PDB entry 4DDN | X-ray diffraction, 1.90 A resolution | chains A and B of the 4 polymer chains in the assembly

== Chain A (and B) ==
Molecule: Ipomoelin
Organism: Ipomoea batatas
Notes: chain B of this document is another copy of the same molecule, construct and numbering; everything in this record applies to it too
Reference sequence: P93193 (P93193_IPOBA); residues 1-154 here = UniProt positions 1-154
Sequence (160 residues; each row starts with the number of its first residue; numbers below 1 keep their minus sign (His-5 is residue -5)):
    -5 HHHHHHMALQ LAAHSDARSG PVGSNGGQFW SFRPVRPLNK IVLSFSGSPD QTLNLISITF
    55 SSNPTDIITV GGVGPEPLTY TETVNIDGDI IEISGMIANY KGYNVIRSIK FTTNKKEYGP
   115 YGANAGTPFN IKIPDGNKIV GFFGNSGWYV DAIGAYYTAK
Disordered / not traced: -5 to 0
Sequence notes: expression tag (-5 to 0)
Small-molecule neighbours: methyl alpha-D-galactopyranoside (AMG): Gly20, Gly21, Tyr97, Ser140, Gly141, Trp142, Tyr143, Asp145
From the paper describing this entry:
  - binding site for methyl alpha-D-galactopyranoside: Gly21, Tyr97, Gly141, Trp142, Tyr143, Asp145
  - specificity-determining residues: Gly21, Asp145
  - self-association interface (contacts with another copy of this molecule); pairs are residue here / residue on that copy: His8-Asn19 (hydrogen bond), Asn19-Leu5, Asn139-His8

== Interface between chain A and chain B ==
Contacting residue pairs (70):
  Ala2(A) with Thr121(B)
  Leu3(A) with Ser18(B); Asn98(B)
  Leu5(A) with Gly17(B); Ser18(B); Asn19(B), hydrogen bond (backbone-backbone)
  Ala6(A) with Asn19(B)
  Ala7(A) with Pro15(B), hydrophobic; Ser18(B); Asn19(B); Asn139(B); Ala146(B), hydrophobic
  His8(A) with Asn19(B), hydrogen bond; Gly20(B); Phe23(B); Asn139(B), hydrogen bond (backbone-side chain)
  Ser9(A) with Phe23(B)
  Asp10(A) with Phe23(B)
  Arg12(A) with Ser9(B), hydrogen bond
  Pro15(A) with Ala7(B), hydrophobic
  Ser18(A) with Leu3(B); Leu5(B); Ala7(B)
  Asn19(A) with Leu5(B), hydrogen bond (backbone-backbone); Ala6(B); Ala7(B); His8(B), hydrogen bond
  Gly20(A) with His8(B)
  Gln22(A) with Arg27(B), hydrogen bond
  Phe23(A) with His8(B); Ser9(B); Asp10(B); Arg27(B), hydrogen bond (backbone-side chain); Tyr150(B), hydrophobic
  Trp24(A) with Arg27(B); Val29(B), hydrophobic
  Ser25(A) with Ser25(B), hydrogen bond; Phe26(B); Arg27(B), hydrogen bond (backbone-backbone); Tyr150(B)
  Phe26(A) with Ser25(B)
  Arg27(A) with Gln22(B); Phe23(B), hydrogen bond (side chain-backbone); Trp24(B); Ser25(B), hydrogen bond (backbone-backbone); Ile62(B)
  Val29(A) with Gln22(B); Trp24(B), hydrophobic; Ser140(B)
  Arg30(A) with Val67(B)
  Thr59(A) with Ile61(B)
  Asp60(A) with Ile61(B); Ile62(B); Thr63(B), hydrogen bond (side chain-backbone)
  Ile61(A) with Thr59(B); Asp60(B); Ile61(B), hydrogen bond (backbone-backbone)
  Ile62(A) with Asp60(B)
  Thr63(A) with Asp60(B), hydrogen bond (backbone-side chain)
  Val67(A) with Arg30(B)
  Ile91(A) with Ala2(B), hydrophobic
  Asn98(A) with Leu3(B)
  Thr121(A) with Met1(B), hydrogen bond (side chain-backbone); Ala2(B), hydrogen bond (side chain-backbone)
  Asn139(A) with Ala7(B); His8(B), hydrogen bond (side chain-backbone)
  Ser140(A) with Val29(B)
  Ala146(A) with Ala7(B), hydrophobic
  Tyr150(A) with Ser25(B); Tyr150(B)
Other interface residues (no listed pair), chain A (41 interface residues in all): Met1, Gly17, Gly21, Pro28, Val64, Gly66, Phe137
Other interface residues (no listed pair), chain B (40 interface residues in all): Gln4, Gly21, Pro28, Val64, Ile91, Phe137

== In short ==
41 residues of chain A and 40 residues of chain B are in contact; the contacts include 18 hydrogen bonds.
Among the polar pairs are His8(A)-Asn19(B), His8(A)-Asn139(B) and Arg12(A)-Ser9(B). Bound to chain A: methyl
alpha-D-galactopyranoside. The paper reports a binding site for methyl alpha-D-galactopyranoside at Gly21(A),
Tyr97(A) and Gly141(A) among others; specificity determinants Gly21(A) and Asp145(A).
Chain A and chain B are both Ipomoelin (Ipomoea batatas); the structure, Structure analysis of a
wound-inducible lectin ipomoelin from sweet potato, was determined by X-ray diffraction (same publication as
3R50, 3R51 and 3R52).
